3VXP - chains A and C of the 3 polymer chains in the assembly; structure by X-ray diffraction, 2.50 A resolution.

Chain A:
Molecule: HLA class I histocompatibility antigen, A-24 alpha chain
From: Homo sapiens
UniProt: P05534 (1A24_HUMAN); residues 1-274 here correspond to UniProt positions 25-298 (UniProt number = residue number + 24)
Amino-acid sequence (275 residues; numbered 0 to 274; the number before each row is that of its first residue; numbering starts at 0):
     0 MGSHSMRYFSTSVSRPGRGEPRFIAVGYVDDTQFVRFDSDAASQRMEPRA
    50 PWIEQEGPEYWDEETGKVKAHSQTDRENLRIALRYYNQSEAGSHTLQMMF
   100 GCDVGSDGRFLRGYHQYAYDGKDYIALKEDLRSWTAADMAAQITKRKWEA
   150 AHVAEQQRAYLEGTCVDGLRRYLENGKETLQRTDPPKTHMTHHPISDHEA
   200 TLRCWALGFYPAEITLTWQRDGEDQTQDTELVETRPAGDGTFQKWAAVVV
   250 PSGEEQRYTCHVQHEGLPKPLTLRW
Disordered / not traced: 0
Differences from the reference sequence: expression tag (0)
Disulfide bonds: Cys101-Cys164, Cys203-Cys259

Chain C:
Molecule: 10-mer peptide from Protein Nef
UniProt: Q9WPU2 (Q9WPU2_9HIV1); residues 1-10 here correspond to UniProt positions 133-142 (UniProt number = residue number + 132)
Amino-acid sequence (10 residues; row label = number of the first residue in the row):
     1 RYPLTLGWCF

How chain A and chain C interact:
Contacting residue pairs (50):
  Tyr7(A) with Arg1(C), hydrogen bond (side chain-backbone); Tyr2(C), hydrophobic
  Ser9(A) with Tyr2(C)
  Phe22(A) with Tyr2(C)
  Ala24(A) with Tyr2(C)
  Met45(A) with Tyr2(C), hydrophobic
  Tyr59(A) with Arg1(C)
  Glu62(A) with Arg1(C), salt bridge
  Glu63(A) with Arg1(C), salt bridge; Tyr2(C), hydrogen bond (side chain-backbone)
  Lys66(A) with Arg1(C); Tyr2(C), hydrogen bond (side chain-backbone); Leu4(C)
  Val67(A) with Tyr2(C)
  His70(A) with Tyr2(C), hydrogen bond; Thr5(C); Trp8(C)
  Thr73(A) with Thr5(C); Trp8(C)
  Asn77(A) with Trp8(C), hydrogen bond (side chain-backbone); Cys9(C); Phe10(C), hydrogen bond (side chain-backbone)
  Ile80(A) with Cys9(C), hydrophobic; Phe10(C)
  Tyr84(A) with Phe10(C), hydrogen bond (side chain-backbone)
  Leu95(A) with Phe10(C), hydrophobic
  Met97(A) with Tyr2(C); Trp8(C), hydrophobic
  Phe99(A) with Pro3(C), hydrophobic; Trp8(C), hydrophobic
  His114(A) with Trp8(C)
  Tyr116(A) with Trp8(C); Phe10(C), hydrophobic
  Tyr123(A) with Phe10(C), hydrophobic
  Thr143(A) with Phe10(C), hydrogen bond (side chain-backbone)
  Lys146(A) with Phe10(C)
  Trp147(A) with Gly7(C); Trp8(C); Cys9(C), hydrogen bond (side chain-backbone)
  Val152(A) with Gly7(C)
  Gln155(A) with Leu4(C)
  Gln156(A) with Leu4(C), hydrogen bond (side chain-backbone); Trp8(C)
  Tyr159(A) with Arg1(C), hydrogen bond (side chain-backbone); Tyr2(C), hydrogen bond (side chain-backbone); Pro3(C), hydrophobic; Leu4(C), hydrophobic
  Thr163(A) with Arg1(C)
  Gly167(A) with Arg1(C)
  Tyr171(A) with Arg1(C), hydrogen bond (side chain-backbone)
Interface residues without a listed pair, chain A (35 interface residues in all): Met5, Ala69, Ile142, Arg170

Summary:
Chain A and chain C form an interface of 35 and 9 residues respectively; the contacts include 13 hydrogen
bonds and 2 salt bridges. Polar pairs include Glu62(A)-Arg1(C), Glu63(A)-Arg1(C) and Tyr7(A)-Arg1(C).
Here chain A is HLA class I histocompatibility antigen, A-24 alpha chain (Homo sapiens) and chain C is a
10-mer peptide from Protein Nef. Entry 3VXP (HLA-A24 in complex with HIV-1 Nef134-10(6L)) was determined by
X-ray diffraction together with 3VXM, 3VXN, 3VXO, 3VXQ, 3VXR, 3VXS and 3 further entries from the same study.
